7D5Z - chains M and O of the 4 polymer chains in the assembly; structure by X-ray diffraction, 4.20 A resolution (low resolution: residue-level contacts below are approximate; hydrogen-bond / salt-bridge calls are withheld).

Chain M:
Protein: Envelope glycoprotein H
From: Human gammaherpesvirus 4
Reference sequence: Q3KSQ3 (GH_EBVG); numbering as in UniProt (aligned over 20-679)
Chain sequence (665 residues; row label = number of the first residue in the row):
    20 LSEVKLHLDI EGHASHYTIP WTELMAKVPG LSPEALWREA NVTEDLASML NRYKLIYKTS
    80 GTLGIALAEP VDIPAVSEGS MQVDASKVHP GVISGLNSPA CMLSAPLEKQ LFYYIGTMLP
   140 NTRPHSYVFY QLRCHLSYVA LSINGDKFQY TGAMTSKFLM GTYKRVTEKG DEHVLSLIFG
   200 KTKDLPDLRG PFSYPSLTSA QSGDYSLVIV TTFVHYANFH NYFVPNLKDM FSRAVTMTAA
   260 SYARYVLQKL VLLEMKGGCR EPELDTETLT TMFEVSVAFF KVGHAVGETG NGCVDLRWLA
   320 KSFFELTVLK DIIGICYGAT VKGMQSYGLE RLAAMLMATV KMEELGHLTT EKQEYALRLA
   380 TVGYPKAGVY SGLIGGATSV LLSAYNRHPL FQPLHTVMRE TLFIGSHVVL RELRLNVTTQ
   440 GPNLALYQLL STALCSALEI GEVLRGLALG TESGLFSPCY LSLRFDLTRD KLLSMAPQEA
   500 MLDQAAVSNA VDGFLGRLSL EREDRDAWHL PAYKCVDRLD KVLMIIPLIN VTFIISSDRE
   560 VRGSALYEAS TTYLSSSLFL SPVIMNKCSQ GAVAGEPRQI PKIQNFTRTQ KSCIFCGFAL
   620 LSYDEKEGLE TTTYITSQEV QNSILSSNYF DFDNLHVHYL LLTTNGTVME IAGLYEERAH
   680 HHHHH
Not modelled in the structure: 675-684
Cystine bridges: Cys120-Cys312, Cys278-Cys335, Cys454-Cys478, Cys534-Cys587, Cys612-Cys615
Sequence notes: expression tag (680-684)

Chain O:
Protein: light chain of 1D8
From: Homo sapiens
Chain sequence (233 residues; each row starts with the number of its first residue; numbers below 1 keep their minus sign (Met-18 is residue -18)):
   -18 MGWSCIILFL VATATGVHSD IVMTQTPPSL SASVGDRVTL TCRASQAIRN NLAWYQHKPG
    42 KAPKRLIYAA STLEDGVPSS FSGSGFGTDF TLTINSLQPE DFATYYCLQH STYPWTFGQG
   102 TKVEIKRTVA APSVFIFPPS DEQLKSGTAS VVCLLNNFYP REAKVQWKVD NALQSGNSQE
   162 SVTEQDSKDS TYSLSSTLTL SKADYEKHKV YACEVTHQGL SSPVTKSFNR GEC
Not modelled in the structure: -18 to 0, 214
Cystine bridges: Cys23-Cys88, Cys134-Cys194

Interface between chain M and chain O:
Pairs across the interface (8; chain M residue first):
  Met100(M) with Arg30(O)
  Asp103(M) with Thr53(O)
  His108(M) with Phe67(O)
  Val111(M) with Phe67(O)
  Ala124(M) with Glu55(O)
  Lys128(M) with Asp56(O)
  Asn310(M) with Arg46(O); Tyr49(O)
Also at the interface, not in a pair above, chain M (9 interface residues in all): Gln101, Leu122
Also at the interface, not in a pair above, chain O (8 interface residues in all): Ala50

Summary:
Chain M and chain O form an interface of 9 and 8 residues respectively.
Here chain M is Envelope glycoprotein H (Human gammaherpesvirus 4) and chain O is light chain of 1D8 (Homo
sapiens). Entry 7D5Z (Crystal structure of EBV gH/gL bound with neutralizing antibody 1D8) was determined by
X-ray diffraction.
